Entry 9IKJ (electron microscopy, 3.22 A resolution); this record covers chains L and P of the 16 polymer chains in the assembly.

== Chain L (and P) ==
Name: Tlp-1
Organism: algae metagenome
Notes: chain P of this document is another copy of the same molecule, construct and numbering; everything in this record applies to it too
Amino-acid sequence (236 residues; row label = number of the first residue in the row):
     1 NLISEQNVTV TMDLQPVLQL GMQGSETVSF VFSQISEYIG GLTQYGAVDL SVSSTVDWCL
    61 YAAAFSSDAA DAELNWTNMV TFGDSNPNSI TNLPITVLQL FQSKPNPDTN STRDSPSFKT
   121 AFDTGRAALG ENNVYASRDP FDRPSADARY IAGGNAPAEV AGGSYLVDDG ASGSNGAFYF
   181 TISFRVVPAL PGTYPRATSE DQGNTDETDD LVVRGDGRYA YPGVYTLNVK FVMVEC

== Interface between chain L and chain P ==
Residue-residue contacts (99; chain L residue first):
  Asn1(L) - Arg143(P)
  Asn1(L) - Val234(P)
  Asn1(L) - Glu235(P)
  Leu2(L) - Pro16(P)  hydrophobic
  Leu2(L) - Leu18(P)
  Leu2(L) - Met233(P)
  Leu2(L) - Val234(P)
  Leu2(L) - Glu235(P)  hydrogen bond (backbone-side chain)
  Ile3(L) - Leu18(P)
  Ile3(L) - Phe141(P)  hydrophobic
  Ile3(L) - Val232(P)  hydrophobic
  Ile3(L) - Met233(P)
  Ile3(L) - Val234(P)  hydrophobic
  Ser4(L) - Leu18(P)  hydrogen bond (side chain-backbone)
  Ser4(L) - Leu20(P)
  Ser4(L) - Phe231(P)
  Ser4(L) - Met233(P)  hydrogen bond (backbone-backbone)
  Glu5(L) - Phe141(P)
  Glu5(L) - Lys230(P)  salt bridge
  Glu5(L) - Phe231(P)
  Gln6(L) - Leu20(P)  hydrogen bond (side chain-backbone)
  Gln6(L) - Met22(P)
  Gln6(L) - Val229(P)
  Gln6(L) - Lys230(P)
  Gln6(L) - Phe231(P)  hydrogen bond (backbone-backbone)
  Asn7(L) - Asn228(P)
  Asn7(L) - Val229(P)
  Asn7(L) - Lys230(P)
  Val8(L) - Met22(P)  hydrophobic
  Val8(L) - Ser25(P)
  Val8(L) - Glu26(P)
  Val8(L) - Val48(P)  hydrophobic
  Val8(L) - Asn228(P)
  Val8(L) - Val229(P)  hydrogen bond (backbone-backbone)
  Val8(L) - Phe231(P)  hydrophobic
  Thr9(L) - Glu26(P)  hydrogen bond (backbone-backbone)
  Thr9(L) - Thr27(P)
  Thr9(L) - Val28(P)  hydrogen bond (backbone-backbone)
  Thr9(L) - Thr226(P)
  Thr9(L) - Leu227(P)
  Val10(L) - Val28(P)
  Val10(L) - Phe30(P)  hydrophobic
  Val10(L) - Trp76(P)
  Val10(L) - Tyr225(P)
  Val10(L) - Thr226(P)
  Val10(L) - Leu227(P)  hydrogen bond (backbone-backbone)
  Thr11(L) - Thr27(P)
  Thr11(L) - Val28(P)  hydrogen bond (backbone-backbone)
  Thr11(L) - Ser29(P)
  Thr11(L) - Phe30(P)  hydrogen bond (backbone-backbone)
  Thr11(L) - Val224(P)
  Thr11(L) - Tyr225(P)
  Met12(L) - Phe30(P)
  Met12(L) - Phe32(P)  hydrophobic
  Met12(L) - Trp76(P)  hydrophobic
  Met12(L) - Tyr194(P)  hydrogen bond
  Met12(L) - Gly223(P)
  Met12(L) - Val224(P)
  Met12(L) - Tyr225(P)  hydrogen bond (backbone-backbone)
  Asp13(L) - Phe30(P)  hydrogen bond (backbone-backbone)
  Asp13(L) - Val31(P)
  Asp13(L) - Phe32(P)  hydrogen bond (backbone-backbone)
  Asp13(L) - Phe82(P)
  Asp13(L) - Gly223(P)
  Leu14(L) - Tyr38(P)
  Leu14(L) - Phe82(P)
  Leu14(L) - Tyr194(P)
  Leu14(L) - Ala220(P)  hydrophobic
  Leu14(L) - Pro222(P)
  Leu14(L) - Gly223(P)  hydrogen bond (backbone-backbone)
  Leu14(L) - Tyr225(P)  hydrophobic
  Gln15(L) - Val31(P)
  Gln15(L) - Phe32(P)  hydrogen bond (backbone-backbone)
  Gln15(L) - Ser33(P)
  Gln15(L) - Tyr38(P)  hydrogen bond (backbone-side chain)
  Pro16(L) - Phe82(P)  hydrophobic
  Pro16(L) - Pro222(P)  hydrophobic
  Val17(L) - Phe32(P)
  Val17(L) - Ser33(P)
  Val17(L) - Ile35(P)  hydrophobic
  Val17(L) - Tyr38(P)  hydrophobic
  Gln19(L) - Ile35(P)
  Ser53(L) - Ile35(P)
  Ser54(L) - Leu190(P)
  Thr55(L) - Tyr38(P)
  Thr55(L) - Leu190(P)
  Val56(L) - Tyr219(P)  hydrophobic
  Val56(L) - Pro222(P)  hydrophobic
  Asp57(L) - Tyr219(P)
  Gly162(L) - Leu190(P)
  Gly162(L) - Pro191(P)
  Gly163(L) - Leu190(P)
  Ser164(L) - Ile39(P)
  Ser164(L) - Leu190(P)
  Val167(L) - Ile39(P)  hydrophobic
  Glu235(L) - Gly83(P)
  Glu235(L) - Asp84(P)  hydrogen bond (side chain-backbone)
  Cys236(L) - Ser85(P)
  Cys236(L) - Asn86(P)
Other interface residues (no listed pair), chain L (30 interface residues in all): Asp169
Other interface residues (no listed pair), chain P (52 interface residues in all): Gln19, Gln34, Leu93, Val97, Leu98, Phe184, Val186, Tyr221

== Overview ==
30 residues of chain L face 52 of chain P across their interface, with 19 hydrogen bonds and 1 salt bridge.
Polar contacts include Glu5(L)-Lys230(P), Leu2(L)-Glu235(P) and Ser4(L)-Leu18(P).
Chain L and chain P are both Tlp-1 (algae metagenome); the structure, Cryo-EM structure of TLP-1a, was
determined by electron microscopy, deposited together with 9IKK.
